5TLN - chain A; structure by X-ray diffraction, 2.30 A resolution.

[Chain A]
Protein: Thermolysin
From: Bacillus thermoproteolyticus
Notes: EC 3.4.24.27
UniProt: P00800 (THER_BACTH); residues 1-316 here = UniProt positions 1-316
Chain sequence (316 residues; row label = number of the first residue in the row):
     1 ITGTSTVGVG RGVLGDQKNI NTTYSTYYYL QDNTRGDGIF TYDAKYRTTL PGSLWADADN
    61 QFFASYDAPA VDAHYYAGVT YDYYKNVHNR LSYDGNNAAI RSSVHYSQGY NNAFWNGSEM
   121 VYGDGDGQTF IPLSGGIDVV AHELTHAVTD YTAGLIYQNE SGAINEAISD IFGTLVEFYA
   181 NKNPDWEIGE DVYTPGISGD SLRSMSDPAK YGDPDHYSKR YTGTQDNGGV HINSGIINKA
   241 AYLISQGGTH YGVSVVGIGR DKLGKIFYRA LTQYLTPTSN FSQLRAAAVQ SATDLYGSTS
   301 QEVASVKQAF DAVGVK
Bound ions: Ca2+ site 1: Asp-57, Asp-59, Gln-61; Ca2+ site 2: Asp-138, Glu-177, Asp-185, Glu-187, Glu-190; Zn2+: His-142, His-146, Glu-166 (together with BAN); Ca2+ site 3: Glu-177, Asn-183, Asp-185, Glu-190; Ca2+ site 4: Tyr-193, Thr-194, Ile-197, Asp-200
Ligand contacts: BAN (honh-benzylmalonyl-L-alanylglycine-P-nitroanilide): Asn-112, Ala-113, Phe-114, Phe-130, Leu-133, Val-139, His-142, Glu-143, His-146, Tyr-157, Glu-166, Ile-188, Gly-189, Leu-202, Arg-203, Asp-226, His-231

[Summary]
Bound to chain A: compound BAN. Asp-57, Asp-59 and Gln-61 form the Ca2+ site 1. Asp-138, Glu-177, Asp-185,
Glu-187 and Glu-190 form the Ca2+ site 2.
Chain A is Thermolysin (Bacillus thermoproteolyticus); the structure, Binding of hydroxamic acid inhibitors to
crystalline thermolysin suggests a pentacoordinate zinc intermediate in catalysis, was determined by X-ray
diffraction (same publication as 4TLN).
